Entry 1HB5 (electron microscopy, 12.00 A resolution (very low resolution: no residue pairs are listed; an interface is given only as per-side residue counts)); this record covers chains B and E of the 9 polymer chains in the assembly.

Chain B (and E):
Molecule: Bacteriophage PRD1 P3-shell
Source organism: Bacteriophage PRD1
Notes: chain E of this document is another copy of the same molecule, construct and numbering; everything in this record applies to it too
Reference sequence: P22535 (COA3_BPPRD); residues 2-395 here correspond to UniProt positions 1-394 (UniProt number = residue number - 1)
Amino-acid sequence (394 residues; each row starts with the number of its first residue):
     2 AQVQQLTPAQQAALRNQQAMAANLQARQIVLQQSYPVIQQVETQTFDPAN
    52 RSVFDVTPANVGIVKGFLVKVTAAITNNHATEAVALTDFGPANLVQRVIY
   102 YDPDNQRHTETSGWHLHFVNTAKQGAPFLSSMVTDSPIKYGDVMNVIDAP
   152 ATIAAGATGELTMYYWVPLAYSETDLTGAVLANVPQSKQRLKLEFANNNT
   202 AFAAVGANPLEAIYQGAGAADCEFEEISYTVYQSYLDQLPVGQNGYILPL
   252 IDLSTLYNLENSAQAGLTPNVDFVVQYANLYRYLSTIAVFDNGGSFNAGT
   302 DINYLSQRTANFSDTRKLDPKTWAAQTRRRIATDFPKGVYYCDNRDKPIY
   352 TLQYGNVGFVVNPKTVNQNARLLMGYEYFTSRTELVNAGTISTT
Disordered / not traced: 2-10, 385-395

Interface between chain B and chain E:
At this resolution (12 A) residue pairs are not listed: 20 residues of chain B and 25 of chain E lie at the interface.

Overview:
20 residues of chain B and 25 residues of chain E are in contact.
Both chains are Bacteriophage PRD1 P3-shell (Bacteriophage PRD1). Entry 1HB5 (quasi-atomic resolution model of
bacteriophage PRD1 P3-shell, obtained by combined cryo-EM and X-ray crystallography) was determined by
electron microscopy together with 1HB7 and 1HB9 from the same study.
